PDB entry 3OFN | X-ray diffraction, 3.20 A resolution | chains A and D of the 9 polymer chains in the assembly

Chain A:
Name: ATP synthase subunit alpha
Source organism: Saccharomyces cerevisiae
Notes: EC 3.6.3.14
UniProtKB: P07251 (ATPA_YEAST); residues 1-510 here correspond to UniProt positions 36-545 (UniProt number = residue number + 35)
Sequence (510 residues; each row starts with the number of its first residue):
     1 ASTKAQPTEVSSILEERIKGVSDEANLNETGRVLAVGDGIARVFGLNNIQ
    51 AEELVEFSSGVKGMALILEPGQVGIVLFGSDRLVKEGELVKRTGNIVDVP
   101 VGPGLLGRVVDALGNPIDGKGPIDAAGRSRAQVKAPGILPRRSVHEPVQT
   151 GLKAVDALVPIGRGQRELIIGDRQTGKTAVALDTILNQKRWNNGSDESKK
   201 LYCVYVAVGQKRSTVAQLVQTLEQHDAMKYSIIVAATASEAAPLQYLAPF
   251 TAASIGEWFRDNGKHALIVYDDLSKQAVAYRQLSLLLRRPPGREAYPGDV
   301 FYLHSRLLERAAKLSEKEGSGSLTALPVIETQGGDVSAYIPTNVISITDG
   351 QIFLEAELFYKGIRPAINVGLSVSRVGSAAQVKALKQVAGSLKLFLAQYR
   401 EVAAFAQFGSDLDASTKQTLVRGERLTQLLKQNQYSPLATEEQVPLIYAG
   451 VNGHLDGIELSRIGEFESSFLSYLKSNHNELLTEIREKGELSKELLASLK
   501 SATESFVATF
Not modelled in the structure: 1-25
Construct notes: engineered mutation Ile67 (Asn102 in P07251)
Ion coordination: Mg2+: Thr178 (together with AMP-PNP)
Small-molecule neighbours: AMP-PNP (ANP; phosphoaminophosphonic acid-adenylate ester): Asp172, Arg173, Gln174, Thr175, Gly176, Lys177, Thr178, Ala179, Glu330, Phe359, Arg364, Pro365, Gln432, Asn433, Gln434
Swiss-Prot annotation at these positions:
  - binding site (ATP): Gly171 to Thr178
  - site: Ser372 (Required for activity)
  - modified residue (Phosphoserine): Ser22, Ser143
What the authors report for this chain:
  - conformationally variable residues: Arg289

Chain D:
Name: ATP synthase subunit beta
Source organism: Saccharomyces cerevisiae
Notes: EC 3.6.3.14
UniProtKB: P00830 (ATPB_YEAST); residues 3-478 here correspond to UniProt positions 36-511 (UniProt number = residue number + 33)
Sequence (484 residues; row label = number of the first residue in the row; numbers below 1 keep their minus sign (Ala-5 is residue -5)):
    -5 ASHHHHHHAAQSTPITGKVTAVIGAIVDVHFEQSELPAILNALEIKTPQG
    45 KLVLEVAQHLGENTVRTIAMDGTEGLVRGEKVLDTGGPISVPVGRETLGR
    95 IINVIGEPIDERGPIKSKLRKPIHADPPSFAEQSTSAEILETGIKVVDLL
   145 APYARGGKIGLFGGAGVGKTVFIQELINNIAKAHGGFSVFTGVGERTREG
   195 NDLYREMKETGVINLEGESKVALVFGQMNEPPGARARVALTGLTIAEYFR
   245 DEEGQDVLLFIDNIFRFTQAGSEVSALLGRIPSAVGYQPTLATDMGLLQE
   295 RITTTKKGSVTSVQAVYVPADDLTDPAPATTFAHLDATTVLSRGISELGI
   345 YPAVDPLDSKSRLLDAAVVGQEHYDVASKVQETLQTYKSLQDIIAILGMD
   395 ELSEQDKLTVERARKIQRFLSQPFAVAEVFTGIPGKLVRLKDTVASFKAV
   445 LEGKYDNIPEHAFYMVGGIEDVVAKAEKLAAEAN
Not modelled in the structure: -5 to 5, 476-478
Construct notes: expression tag (-5 to 2)
Ion coordination: Mg2+: Thr164 (together with AMP-PNP)
Small-molecule neighbours: AMP-PNP (ANP; phosphoaminophosphonic acid-adenylate ester): Gly158, Ala159, Gly160, Val161, Gly162, Lys163, Thr164, Val165, Glu189, Arg190, Glu193, Tyr311, Tyr345, Phe418, Ala421, Phe424, Thr425
Swiss-Prot annotation at these positions:
  - binding site (ATP): Gly157 to Thr164
  - modified residue: Thr79 (Phosphothreonine), Thr204 (Phosphothreonine), Ser340 (Phosphoserine)

Interface between chain A and chain D:
Residue-residue contacts - 89 pairs, chain A then chain D:
  Leu34(A) - Gly55(D)
  Ala35(A) - His53(D)
  Ala35(A) - Leu54(D)
  Val36(A) - Ile33(D)
  Val36(A) - Gln52(D)
  Val36(A) - His53(D)  hydrogen bond (backbone-backbone)
  Asp38(A) - Gln52(D)
  Asp38(A) - Arg274(D)  salt bridge
  Asp81(A) - Ile33(D)
  Arg82(A) - Ala32(D)
  Arg82(A) - Ile33(D)  hydrogen bond (side chain-backbone)
  Arg82(A) - Leu34(D)
  Arg82(A) - Asn35(D)  hydrogen bond
  Arg82(A) - Pro82(D)
  Lys85(A) - Leu30(D)  hydrogen bond (side chain-backbone)
  Lys85(A) - Pro31(D)
  Lys85(A) - Ala32(D)
  Lys85(A) - His53(D)
  Glu86(A) - Leu30(D)
  Glu86(A) - His53(D)  hydrogen bond (backbone-side chain)
  Glu86(A) - Gly55(D)
  Glu86(A) - Glu56(D)  hydrogen bond (side chain-backbone)
  Glu86(A) - Asn57(D)  hydrogen bond (side chain-backbone)
  Val109(A) - Phe124(D)  hydrophobic
  Ile117(A) - Phe124(D)
  Ile117(A) - Ala125(D)
  Arg173(A) - Phe326(D)
  Arg173(A) - Asp352(D)  salt bridge
  Gln174(A) - Lys354(D)
  Lys211(A) - Lys152(D)
  Lys211(A) - Glu294(D)
  Lys211(A) - Ala327(D)
  Lys211(A) - His328(D)
  Lys211(A) - Leu329(D)
  Lys211(A) - Asp330(D)  salt bridge
  Arg212(A) - Pro122(D)  hydrogen bond (side chain-backbone)
  Arg212(A) - Ser123(D)
  Arg212(A) - Phe124(D)
  Arg212(A) - Gln127(D)
  Arg212(A) - Glu294(D)  hydrogen bond (backbone-side chain)
  Ser213(A) - Gln127(D)
  Ser213(A) - Thr129(D)
  Val215(A) - Phe124(D)  hydrophobic
  Ala216(A) - Phe124(D)
  Gln217(A) - Thr129(D)
  Gln220(A) - Thr129(D)  hydrogen bond
  Ala238(A) - Thr287(D)
  Ala238(A) - Gly290(D)
  Ala238(A) - Glu294(D)
  Ala238(A) - His328(D)
  Ser239(A) - Pro121(D)
  Ser239(A) - Gly290(D)
  Ser239(A) - Leu291(D)
  Ser239(A) - Glu294(D)
  Glu240(A) - Thr287(D)
  Gln245(A) - Thr287(D)
  Arg281(A) - Ser277(D)  hydrogen bond
  Arg281(A) - Ala278(D)
  Gln282(A) - Pro283(D)
  Gln282(A) - Thr284(D)
  Gln282(A) - Thr287(D)  hydrogen bond
  Leu285(A) - Ile275(D)
  Leu285(A) - Pro276(D)
  Leu285(A) - Ser277(D)
  Leu285(A) - Pro283(D)  hydrophobic
  Leu286(A) - Arg274(D)
  Leu286(A) - Thr284(D)
  Arg288(A) - Gly273(D)  hydrogen bond (side chain-backbone)
  Arg288(A) - Ile275(D)
  Glu294(A) - Ala278(D)
  Ala295(A) - Pro276(D)
  Ala295(A) - Ser277(D)
  Ala295(A) - Ala278(D)
  Gln332(A) - Thr318(D)
  Gly333(A) - Thr318(D)
  Glu357(A) - Gln379(D)  hydrogen bond
  Tyr360(A) - Leu351(D)  hydrogen bond (side chain-backbone)
  Tyr360(A) - Lys354(D)  hydrogen bond
  Tyr360(A) - Glu376(D)
  Tyr360(A) - Gln379(D)
  Lys361(A) - Glu376(D)
  Lys361(A) - Gln379(D)
  Lys361(A) - Ser383(D)  hydrogen bond
  Gly362(A) - Glu376(D)
  Arg364(A) - Tyr368(D)
  Gln407(A) - Ile387(D)
  Phe408(A) - Leu391(D)  hydrophobic
  Phe408(A) - Glu395(D)
  Ser410(A) - Glu395(D)
Other interface residues (no listed pair), chain A (51 interface residues in all): Gly37, Val84, Asp118, Gln210, Val219, Thr237, Ala242, Lys275, Val278, Arg289, Pro291
Other interface residues (no listed pair), chain D (55 interface residues in all): Thr58, Ala286, Leu317, Ala323, Gln375, Leu384

Overview:
The interface between chain A and chain D involves 51 residues on one side and 55 on the other; the contacts
include 17 hydrogen bonds and 3 salt bridges. Polar pairs include Asp38(A)-Arg274(D), Arg173(A)-Asp352(D) and
Lys211(A)-Asp330(D). Ligands of chain A: AMP-PNP. Ligands of chain D: AMP-PNP. From the paper: conformational
variability at Arg289(A).
Chain A is ATP synthase subunit alpha and chain D is ATP synthase subunit beta, both from Saccharomyces
cerevisiae; the structure, Structure of four mutant forms of yeast F1 ATPase: alpha-N67I, was determined by
X-ray diffraction together with 3OE7 and 3OEH from the same study.
